3URI - chains A and B; structure by X-ray diffraction, 2.10 A resolution.

Chain A:
Name: Endothiapepsin
Source organism: Cryphonectria parasitica
Notes: EC 3.4.23.22
UniProtKB: P11838 (CARP_CRYPA); aligned to UniProt positions 90-418 over residues 1-329 (the alignment contains insertions or deletions, so no single offset holds)
Amino-acid sequence (329 residues; row label = number of the first residue in the row):
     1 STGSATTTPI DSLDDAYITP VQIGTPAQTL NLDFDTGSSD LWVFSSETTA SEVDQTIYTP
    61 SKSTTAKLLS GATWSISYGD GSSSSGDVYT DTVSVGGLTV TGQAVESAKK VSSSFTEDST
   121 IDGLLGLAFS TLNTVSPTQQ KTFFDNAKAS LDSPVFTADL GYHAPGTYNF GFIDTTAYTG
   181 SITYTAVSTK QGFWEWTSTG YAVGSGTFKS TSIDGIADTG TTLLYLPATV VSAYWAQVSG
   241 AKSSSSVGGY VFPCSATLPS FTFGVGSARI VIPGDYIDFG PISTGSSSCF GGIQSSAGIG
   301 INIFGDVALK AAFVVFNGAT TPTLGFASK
Disulfides: Cys-254/Cys-289
Modified positions: Asp-54 ((3-amino-2,5-dioxo-1-pyrrolidinyl)acetic acid; SUI)
UniProt features mapped onto this chain:
  - active site: Asp-35

Chain B:
Name: DB5 peptide
Amino-acid sequence (8 residues; each row starts with the number of its first residue; note: 1 number in that range is skipped by the numbering (no residue carries it; nothing is unmodelled there)):
   400 HPHLSX
   407 AH
Disordered / not traced: 400
Covalent attachments: covalent link 13E_405/Ala-407
Modified positions: 13E (N-[(2S)-2-amino-3-phenylpropyl]-L-methionine) at position 405

Interface between chain A and chain B:
Contacting residue pairs - 33 pairs, chain A then chain B:
  Asp-15(A) with Pro-401(B); His-402(B); Leu-403(B)
  Ala-16(A) with Leu-403(B), hydrophobic
  Asp-33(A) with 13E_405(B)
  Asp-35(A) with 13E_405(B)
  Gly-37(A) with 13E_405(B); Ala-407(B), hydrogen bond (backbone-backbone)
  Ser-77(A) with Ala-407(B)
  Tyr-78(A) with 13E_405(B)
  Gly-79(A) with Ser-404(B), hydrogen bond (backbone-backbone); 13E_405(B), hydrogen bond (backbone-backbone)
  Asp-80(A) with Ser-404(B), hydrogen bond (side chain-backbone); 13E_405(B)
  Ser-82(A) with 13E_405(B)
  Phe-115(A) with 13E_405(B)
  Ile-121(A) with Leu-403(B), hydrophobic
  Leu-124(A) with 13E_405(B)
  Phe-193(A) with 13E_405(B); Ala-407(B)
  Asp-218(A) with 13E_405(B)
  Gly-220(A) with Leu-403(B); Ser-404(B); 13E_405(B), hydrogen bond (backbone-backbone)
  Thr-221(A) with Leu-403(B); Ser-404(B); 13E_405(B)
  Thr-222(A) with His-402(B); Leu-403(B), hydrogen bond (backbone-backbone)
  Leu-223(A) with His-402(B)
  Phe-279(A) with His-402(B)
  Phe-290(A) with His-402(B)
  Ile-299(A) with His-408(B)
Also at the interface, not in a pair above, chain A (27 interface residues in all): Ser-38, Ile-216, Tyr-225, Ile-301, Ile-303

Summary:
Chain A and chain B form an interface of 27 and 7 residues respectively; the contacts include 6 hydrogen
bonds. Polar contacts include Asp-80(A)/Ser-404(B), Gly-37(A)/Ala-407(B) and Gly-79(A)/Ser-404(B). From
UniProt: active-site residue Asp-35(A) on chain A.
Here chain A is Endothiapepsin (Cryphonectria parasitica) and chain B is DB5 peptide. Entry 3URI
(Endothiapepsin-DB5 complex) was determined by X-ray diffraction, deposited together with 3URL, 3URJ and 3UTL.
